4IL9 - chains A and B of the 5 polymer chains in the assembly; structure by X-ray diffraction, 2.83 A resolution.

[Chain A (and B)]
Molecule: Proton-gated ion channel
Organism: Gloeobacter violaceus
Notes: chain B of this document is another copy of the same molecule, construct and numbering; everything in this record applies to it too
UniProtKB: Q7NDN8 (GLIC_GLOVI); residues 2-316 here correspond to UniProt positions 44-358 (UniProt number = residue number + 42)
Chain sequence (320 residues; row label = number of the first residue in the row; numbers below 1 keep their minus sign (Gly-3 is residue -3)):
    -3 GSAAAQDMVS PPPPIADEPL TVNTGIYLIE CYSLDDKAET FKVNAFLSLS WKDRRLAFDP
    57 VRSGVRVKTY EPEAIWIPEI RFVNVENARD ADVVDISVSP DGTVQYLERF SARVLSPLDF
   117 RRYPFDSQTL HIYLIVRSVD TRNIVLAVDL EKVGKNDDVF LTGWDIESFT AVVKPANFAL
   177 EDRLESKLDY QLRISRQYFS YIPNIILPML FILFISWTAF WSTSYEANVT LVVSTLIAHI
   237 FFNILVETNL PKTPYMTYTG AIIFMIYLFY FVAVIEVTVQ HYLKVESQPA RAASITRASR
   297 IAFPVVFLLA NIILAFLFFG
Disordered / not traced: -3 to 4, 316
Construct notes: expression tag (-3 to 1); engineered mutation Phe237 (Ala279 in Q7NDN8)
Ion coordination: Na+: Pro68, Ile71
Ligand contacts: diundecyl phosphatidyl choline (PLC): Arg118, Phe121, Tyr194, Ile198, Ile202, Leu203, Leu206, Tyr254, Ile258, Asn307, Phe315
Reported in the primary citation:
  - binding site for bromide ion: His277

[How chain A and chain B interact]
Pairs across the interface (72):
  Tyr23(A) - Leu176(B)
  Tyr23(A) - Glu177(B)
  Ile25(A) - Val79(B)
  Glu26(A) - Val79(B)
  Glu26(A) - Asn80(B)
  Tyr28(A) - Glu82(B)  hydrogen bond (side chain-backbone)
  Tyr28(A) - Leu111(B)  hydrophobic
  Asn40(A) - Val81(B)
  Asn40(A) - Glu82(B)  hydrogen bond (side chain-backbone)
  Phe42(A) - Leu176(B)  hydrophobic
  Phe42(A) - Glu181(B)
  Val63(A) - Asp136(B)
  Asp86(A) - Asn83(B)  hydrogen bond
  Val90(A) - Glu75(B)
  Val90(A) - Arg77(B)
  Val90(A) - Arg133(B)
  Asp91(A) - Arg179(B)  salt bridge
  Ser93(A) - Arg179(B)  hydrogen bond
  Leu103(A) - Arg133(B)
  Leu103(A) - Glu177(B)
  Arg105(A) - Arg77(B)
  Arg105(A) - Phe78(B)  hydrogen bond (side chain-backbone)
  Arg105(A) - Val79(B)  hydrogen bond (side chain-backbone)
  Ser107(A) - Glu82(B)
  Ser107(A) - Asn83(B)
  Lys148(A) - Glu177(B)
  Lys148(A) - Asp178(B)  salt bridge
  Phe156(A) - Leu111(B)  hydrophobic
  Phe156(A) - Pro113(B)
  Thr158(A) - Glu35(B)  hydrogen bond
  Gln193(A) - Pro250(B)
  Phe195(A) - Thr249(B)
  Phe195(A) - Pro250(B)
  Phe195(A) - Tyr251(B)
  Phe195(A) - Met252(B)  hydrophobic
  Ser196(A) - Lys248(B)
  Ser196(A) - Thr249(B)
  Tyr197(A) - Lys248(B)
  Pro199(A) - Met252(B)  hydrophobic
  Pro199(A) - Phe260(B)
  Asn200(A) - Asn239(B)
  Asn200(A) - Glu243(B)
  Leu203(A) - Phe260(B)  hydrophobic
  Pro204(A) - Tyr263(B)
  Phe207(A) - Phe260(B)  hydrophobic
  Phe207(A) - Tyr263(B)  hydrophobic
  Phe207(A) - Leu264(B)  hydrophobic
  Phe207(A) - Phe267(B)
  Ile208(A) - Leu232(B)  hydrophobic
  Ile208(A) - Ile236(B)  hydrophobic
  Phe210(A) - Phe267(B)  hydrophobic
  Ile211(A) - Leu232(B)  hydrophobic
  Ile211(A) - Phe267(B)  hydrophobic
  Ile211(A) - Val270(B)  hydrophobic
  Thr214(A) - Val270(B)
  Thr214(A) - Thr274(B)
  Trp217(A) - Thr274(B)
  Trp217(A) - Tyr278(B)
  Ser218(A) - Tyr221(B)
  Ser220(A) - Glu222(B)  hydrogen bond
  Ala223(A) - Tyr221(B)  hydrophobic
  Ala223(A) - Val225(B)
  Thr226(A) - Val225(B)
  Leu227(A) - Tyr221(B)
  Leu227(A) - Val225(B)  hydrophobic
  Ser230(A) - Val229(B)
  Ser230(A) - Ile233(B)
  Phe237(A) - Phe237(B)  hydrophobic
  Phe238(A) - Ile236(B)  hydrophobic
  Leu241(A) - Ile240(B)  hydrophobic
  Asn245(A) - Lys248(B)
  Arg296(A) - Tyr278(B)
Other interface residues (no listed pair), chain A (48 interface residues in all): Ser44, Val89, Gly159, Ile201, Thr219, Ala234
Other interface residues (no listed pair), chain B (47 interface residues in all): Lys33, Ile131, Thr226, Pro247, His277, Val281

[Summary]
The interface between chain A and chain B involves 48 residues on one side and 47 on the other; the contacts
include 8 hydrogen bonds and 2 salt bridges. Polar pairs include Asp91(A)-Arg179(B), Lys148(A)-Asp178(B) and
Tyr28(A)-Glu82(B). Ligands of chain A: diundecyl phosphatidyl choline. The paper reports a binding site for
bromide ion at His277(A).
Both chains are Proton-gated ion channel (Gloeobacter violaceus). Entry 4IL9 (The pentameric ligand-gated ion
channel GLIC A237F in complex with bromide) was determined by X-ray diffraction, deposited together with 4HFI,
4IL4, 4ILA, 4ILB and 4ILC.
